PDB entry 8S7J | electron microscopy, 2.26 A resolution | chains A and D of the 4 polymer chains in the assembly

[Chain A]
Name: Capsid protein VP1
From: Human coxsackievirus A9 (strain Griggs)
Reference sequence: P21404 (POLG_CXA9); residues 1-299 here correspond to UniProt positions 569-867 (UniProt number = residue number + 568)
Chain sequence (299 residues; numbered 1 to 299; the number before each row is that of its first residue):
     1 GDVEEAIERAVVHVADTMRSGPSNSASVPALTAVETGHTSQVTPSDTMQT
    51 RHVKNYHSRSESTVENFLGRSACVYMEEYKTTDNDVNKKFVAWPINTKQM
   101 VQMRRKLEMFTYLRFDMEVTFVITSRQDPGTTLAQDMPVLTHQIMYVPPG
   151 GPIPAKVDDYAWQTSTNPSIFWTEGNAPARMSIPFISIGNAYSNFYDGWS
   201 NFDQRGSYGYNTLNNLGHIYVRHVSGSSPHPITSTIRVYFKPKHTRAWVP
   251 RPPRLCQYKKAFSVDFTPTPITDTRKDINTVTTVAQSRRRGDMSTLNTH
Unresolved in the structure: 284-299
Construct notes: variant Val11 (Arg579 in P21404), Val12 (Cys580 in P21404), His13 (Thr581 in P21404), Ser20 (Thr588 in P21404), Asn84 (Lys652 in P21404), Asp85 (His653 in P21404), His142 (Arg710 in P21404)
Curated features (UniProtKB/Swiss-Prot):
  - motif: Arg290 to Asp292 (Cell attachment site)
  - site: His299 (Cleavage)

[Chain D]
Name: Capsid protein VP4
From: Human coxsackievirus A9 (strain Griggs)
Reference sequence: P21404 (POLG_CXA9); residues 2-69 here = UniProt positions 2-69
Chain sequence (68 residues; row label = number of the first residue in the row):
     2 GAQVSTQKTGAHETSLSAAGNSIIHYTNINYYKDAASNSANRQDFTQDPS
    52 KFTEPVKDVMIKSLPALN
Unresolved in the structure: 15-23
Curated features (UniProtKB/Swiss-Prot):
  - site: Asn69 (Cleavage)
  - lipidation: Gly2 (N-myristoyl glycine)

[Chain A / chain D interface]
Residue-residue contacts (46; chain A residue first):
  Asp2(A) with Gly2(D), hydrogen bond (backbone-backbone)
  Val3(A) with Gly2(D), hydrogen bond (backbone-backbone); Ala3(D), hydrogen bond (backbone-backbone)
  Glu4(A) with Ala3(D)
  Glu5(A) with Gly2(D); Ala3(D), hydrogen bond (backbone-backbone); Gln4(D), hydrogen bond; Val5(D), hydrogen bond (backbone-backbone)
  Ala6(A) with Val5(D)
  Ile7(A) with Gln4(D); Val5(D), hydrogen bond (backbone-backbone); Ser6(D)
  Arg9(A) with Gln44(D)
  Ala10(A) with Phe46(D)
  Val12(A) with Phe46(D)
  Ser27(A) with Ser64(D)
  Val28(A) with Ser64(D), hydrogen bond (backbone-backbone)
  Pro29(A) with Lys63(D)
  Thr36(A) with Val57(D)
  Gly37(A) with Pro56(D)
  His38(A) with Thr54(D); Glu55(D), salt bridge; Met61(D)
  Thr39(A) with Thr54(D), hydrogen bond (backbone-backbone)
  Gln41(A) with Thr54(D); Glu55(D), hydrogen bond; Lys63(D)
  Asp46(A) with Lys63(D), salt bridge
  Arg59(A) with Gln48(D)
  Ser60(A) with Phe46(D)
  Thr63(A) with Asp45(D)
  Glu65(A) with Ala41(D); Asn42(D); Arg43(D)
  Asn66(A) with Arg43(D), hydrogen bond
  Gly69(A) with Arg43(D), hydrogen bond (backbone-side chain)
  Asp116(A) with Ala37(D)
  Ser182(A) with Ala37(D)
  Lys241(A) with Arg43(D)
  Lys243(A) with Ala37(D), hydrogen bond (side chain-backbone); Ser38(D); Asn39(D), hydrogen bond (side chain-backbone)
  His244(A) with Ala36(D); Ser40(D), hydrogen bond (side chain-backbone); Asn42(D)
  Pro250(A) with Phe53(D)
Interface residues without a listed pair, chain A (36 interface residues in all): Thr32, Ala33, Val42, Thr43, Ser58, Pro184
Interface residues without a listed pair, chain D (27 interface residues in all): Lys9, Ala67

[Overview]
36 residues of chain A face 27 of chain D across their interface, with 15 hydrogen bonds and 2 salt bridges.
Among the polar pairs are His38(A)-Glu55(D), Asp46(A)-Lys63(D) and Glu5(A)-Gln4(D).
Chain A is Capsid protein VP1 and chain D is Capsid protein VP4, both from Human coxsackievirus A9 (strain
Griggs); the structure, Coxsackievirus A9 bound with compound 20 (CL300), was determined by electron
microscopy (same publication as 9EXI, 9FA9, 9FCZ, 9FGN, 9FO2, 9FO5 and 9FP5).
